2DOH - chains X and C; structure by X-ray diffraction, 2.30 A resolution.

Chain X:
Protein: Angiostatin
Organism: Homo sapiens
Notes: EC 3.4.21.7; fragment: Kringle 1, Kringle 2 and Kringle 3
Reference sequence: P00747 (PLMN_HUMAN); residues 81-314 here correspond to UniProt positions 100-333 (UniProt number = residue number + 19)
Chain sequence (234 residues; numbered 81 to 314; the number before each row is that of its first residue):
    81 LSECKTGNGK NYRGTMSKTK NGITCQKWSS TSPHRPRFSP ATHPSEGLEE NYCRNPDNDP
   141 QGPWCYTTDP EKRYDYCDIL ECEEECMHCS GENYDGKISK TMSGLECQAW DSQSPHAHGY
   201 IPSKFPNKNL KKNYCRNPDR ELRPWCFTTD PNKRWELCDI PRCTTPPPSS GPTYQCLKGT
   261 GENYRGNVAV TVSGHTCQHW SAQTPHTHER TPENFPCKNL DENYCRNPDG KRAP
Unresolved in the structure: 246-314
Cystine bridges: C84-C162, C105-C145, C133-C157, C166-C243, C187-C226, C215-C238
Construct notes: engineered mutation E289 (Asn308 in P00747)
Small-molecule neighbours: 1,4-diethylene dioxide (DIO): E172, N173, Y174, D175, N207, K208, N209, R216

Chain C:
Protein: Plasminogen-binding group A streptococcal M-like protein PAM
Notes: fragment: vek-30
Chain sequence (30 residues; numbered 301 to 330; the number before each row is that of its first residue):
   301 VEKLTADAEL QRLKNERHEE AELERLLSEY
Unresolved in the structure: 301-303, 327, 329-330

Interface between chain X and chain C:
Contacting residue pairs - 24 pairs, chain X then chain C:
  G199(X) with L313(C)
  Y200(X) with L310(C), hydrophobic; L313(C), hydrogen bond (side chain-backbone); K314(C), hydrogen bond (side chain-backbone); R317(C), hydrogen bond
  K204(X) with E309(C), salt bridge
  F205(X) with A306(C); E309(C); L310(C), hydrophobic
  K208(X) with L310(C)
  P218(X) with L310(C)
  D219(X) with L310(C); K314(C), hydrogen bond (backbone-side chain); R317(C), salt bridge
  R220(X) with D307(C), salt bridge; K314(C), hydrogen bond (backbone-side chain)
  E221(X) with K314(C); R317(C), salt bridge; H318(C), salt bridge
  W225(X) with R317(C)
  R234(X) with E320(C), salt bridge
  W235(X) with R317(C), hydrogen bond (side chain-backbone); H318(C); A321(C), hydrophobic
Also at the interface, not in a pair above, chain X (13 interface residues in all): F227
Also at the interface, not in a pair above, chain C (12 interface residues in all): Q311, E324

Overview:
13 residues of chain X and 12 residues of chain C are in contact; the contacts include 6 hydrogen bonds and 6
salt bridges. Polar pairs include K204(X)-E309(C), D219(X)-R317(C) and R220(X)-D307(C). Chain X binds
1,4-diethylene dioxide.
Here chain X is Angiostatin (Homo sapiens) and chain C is Plasminogen-binding group A streptococcal M-like
protein PAM. Entry 2DOH (The X-ray crystallographic structure of the angiogenesis inhibitor, angiostatin,
bound a to a peptide from the ...) was determined by X-ray diffraction (same publication as 2DOI).
